Entry 8ABE (electron microscopy, 2.30 A resolution); this record covers chains A and H of the 20 polymer chains in the assembly.

== Chain A ==
Name: YALI0A14806p
From: Yarrowia lipolytica
UniProt: Q6CGY9 (Q6CGY9_YARLI); residues 1-474 here = UniProt positions 1-474
Chain sequence (474 residues; row label = number of the first residue in the row):
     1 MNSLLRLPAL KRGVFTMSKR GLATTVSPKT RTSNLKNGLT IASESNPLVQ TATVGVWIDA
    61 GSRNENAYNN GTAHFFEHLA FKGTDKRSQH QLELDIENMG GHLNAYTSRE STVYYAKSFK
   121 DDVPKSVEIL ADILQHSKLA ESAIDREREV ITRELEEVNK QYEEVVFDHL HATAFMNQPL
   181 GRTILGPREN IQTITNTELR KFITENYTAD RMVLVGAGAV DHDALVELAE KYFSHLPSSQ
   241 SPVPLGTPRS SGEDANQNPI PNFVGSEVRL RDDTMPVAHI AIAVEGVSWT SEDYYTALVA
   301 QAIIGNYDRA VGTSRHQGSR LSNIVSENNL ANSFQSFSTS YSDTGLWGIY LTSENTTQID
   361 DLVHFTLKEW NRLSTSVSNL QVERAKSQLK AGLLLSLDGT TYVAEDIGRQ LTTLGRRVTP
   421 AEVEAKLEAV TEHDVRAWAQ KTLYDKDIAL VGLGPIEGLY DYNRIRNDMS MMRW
Disordered / not traced: 1-25, 249-259
Residues lining bound ligands:
  - 1,2-diacyl-sn-glycero-3-phosphocholine (PC1): D445, S470, M472
  - 1,2-dimyristoyl-sn-glycero-3-phosphate (XP4): R372, S376, R473

== Chain H ==
Name: Cytochrome b-c1 complex subunit 8
From: Yarrowia lipolytica
UniProt: Q6C387 (Q6C387_YARLI); residues 3-95 here correspond to UniProt positions 1-93 (UniProt number = residue number - 2)
Chain sequence (93 residues; each row starts with the number of its first residue):
     3 MGGNGHYMGW WGHMGSPPQK GIAGYTISPF AARPFAGVVH AAIFNTFRRT KNQALFVILP
    63 VSFFYYVWTQ ASEKNEWLYT KAGRHELAKA LAE
Disordered / not traced: 3-8, 94-95
Residues lining bound ligands: 1,2-diacyl-sn-glycero-3-phosphocholine (PC1): Q55, F58, V59, V63

== How chain A and chain H interact ==
Contacting residue pairs (36; chain A residue first):
  M176(A) - I29(H)  hydrophobic
  G265(A) - I29(H)
  G265(A) - S30(H)  hydrogen bond (backbone-backbone)
  S266(A) - T28(H)
  S266(A) - I29(H)
  E267(A) - G26(H)
  E267(A) - Y27(H)
  E267(A) - T28(H)  hydrogen bond (backbone-backbone)
  V268(A) - G26(H)
  V268(A) - Y27(H)  hydrophobic
  R269(A) - I24(H)
  R269(A) - A25(H)
  R269(A) - G26(H)  hydrogen bond (backbone-backbone)
  L270(A) - A25(H)  hydrophobic
  R271(A) - Q21(H)
  R271(A) - K22(H)
  R271(A) - I24(H)
  D272(A) - Q21(H)
  D272(A) - K22(H)
  D273(A) - P20(H)
  D273(A) - Q21(H)  hydrogen bond (side chain-backbone)
  T356(A) - G14(H)
  T357(A) - H15(H)
  D447(A) - S30(H)  hydrogen bond
  D447(A) - F32(H)
  E457(A) - W12(H)
  E457(A) - W13(H)
  E457(A) - G14(H)  hydrogen bond (side chain-backbone)
  E457(A) - H15(H)  hydrogen bond (side chain-backbone)
  E457(A) - M16(H)  hydrogen bond (side chain-backbone)
  G458(A) - G14(H)
  Y460(A) - W13(H)  hydrophobic
  Y462(A) - S30(H)
  Y462(A) - P31(H)
  N463(A) - P31(H)
  R466(A) - F32(H)
Other interface residues (no listed pair), chain A (21 interface residues in all): V264, T274
Other interface residues (no listed pair), chain H (21 interface residues in all): S18, P19, G23, A33

== In short ==
The chain A/chain H interface involves 21 residues from each chain; the contacts include 8 hydrogen bonds.
Among the polar pairs are D273(A)-Q21(H), D447(A)-S30(H) and E457(A)-G14(H). Ligands of chain A:
1,2-dimyristoyl-sn-glycero-3-phosphate and 1,2-diacyl-sn-glycero-3-phosphocholine. Ligands of chain H:
1,2-diacyl-sn-glycero-3-phosphocholine.
Here chain A is YALI0A14806p and chain H is Cytochrome b-c1 complex subunit 8, both from Yarrowia lipolytica.
Entry 8ABE (Complex III2 from Yarrowia lipolytica, oxidised with ferricyanide, b-position) was determined by
electron microscopy (same publication as 8AB6, 8AB7, 8AB8, 8AB9, 8ABA, 8ABB and 11 further entries).
